8JNU - chains A and B; structure by X-ray diffraction, 1.64 A resolution.

== Chain A (and B) ==
Molecule: Transthyretin
Source organism: Homo sapiens
Notes: engineered mutation(s): V30G; chain B of this document is another copy of the same molecule, construct and numbering; everything in this record applies to it too
UniProt: P02766 (TTHY_HUMAN); residues 1-127 here correspond to UniProt positions 21-147 (UniProt number = residue number + 20)
Chain sequence (136 residues; numbered -8 to 127; the number before each row is that of its first residue; numbers below 1 keep their minus sign (Met-8 is residue -8)):
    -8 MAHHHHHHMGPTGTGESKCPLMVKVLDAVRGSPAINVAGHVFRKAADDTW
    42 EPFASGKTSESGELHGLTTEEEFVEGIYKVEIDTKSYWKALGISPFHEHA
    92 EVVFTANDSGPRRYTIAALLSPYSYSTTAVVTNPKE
Not modelled in the structure: -8 to 9, 100-101, 125-127 (chain B: -8 to 9, 126-127)
Construct notes: initiating methionine (-8); expression tag (-7 to 0); variant Gly30 (Val50 in P02766)
Swiss-Prot annotation at these positions:
  - binding site (L-thyroxine): Lys15, Glu54, Ser117
  - modified residue: Cys10 (Sulfocysteine), Glu42 (4-carboxyglutamate), Ser52 (Phosphoserine)
  - glycosylation: Asn98 (N-linked (GlcNAc...) asparagine)

== Chain A / chain B interface ==
Pairs across the interface (40; chain A residue first):
  Phe87(A) - Val93(B)  hydrophobic
  Phe87(A) - Phe95(B)  hydrophobic
  Phe87(A) - Tyr105(B)  hydrophobic
  Phe87(A) - Ile107(B)  hydrophobic
  Phe87(A) - Ala120(B)  hydrophobic
  His88(A) - Val93(B)
  His88(A) - Val94(B)
  His88(A) - Thr118(B)
  Glu89(A) - Val94(B)  hydrogen bond (backbone-backbone)
  Glu89(A) - Thr96(B)  hydrogen bond
  His90(A) - Val94(B)
  Glu92(A) - Glu92(B)
  Glu92(A) - Val94(B)
  Glu92(A) - Tyr116(B)  hydrogen bond (backbone-side chain)
  Val93(A) - His88(B)
  Val94(A) - His88(B)
  Val94(A) - Glu89(B)  hydrogen bond (backbone-backbone)
  Val94(A) - His90(B)
  Phe95(A) - Phe87(B)  hydrophobic
  Thr96(A) - Glu89(B)  hydrogen bond
  Tyr105(A) - Phe87(B)  hydrophobic
  Ile107(A) - Phe87(B)  hydrophobic
  Tyr114(A) - Thr119(B)
  Tyr114(A) - Ala120(B)  hydrogen bond (backbone-backbone)
  Tyr114(A) - Val122(B)  hydrophobic
  Ser115(A) - Thr118(B)  hydrogen bond (side chain-backbone)
  Ser115(A) - Thr119(B)  hydrogen bond
  Tyr116(A) - Glu92(B)  hydrogen bond (side chain-backbone)
  Tyr116(A) - Ser117(B)
  Tyr116(A) - Thr118(B)  hydrogen bond (backbone-backbone)
  Ser117(A) - Tyr116(B)
  Ser117(A) - Ser117(B)
  Thr118(A) - His88(B)
  Thr118(A) - Ser115(B)  hydrogen bond (backbone-side chain)
  Thr118(A) - Tyr116(B)  hydrogen bond (backbone-backbone)
  Thr119(A) - Tyr114(B)
  Thr119(A) - Ser115(B)  hydrogen bond
  Ala120(A) - Phe87(B)  hydrophobic
  Ala120(A) - Tyr114(B)  hydrogen bond (backbone-backbone)
  Val122(A) - Tyr114(B)  hydrophobic
Other interface residues (no listed pair), chain A (22 interface residues in all): Ile68, Lys70, Lys76
Other interface residues (no listed pair), chain B (21 interface residues in all): Ile68, Lys76

== In short ==
Chain A and chain B form an interface of 22 and 21 residues respectively, with 14 hydrogen bonds. Polar pairs
include Glu89(A)-Thr96(B), Glu92(A)-Tyr116(B) and Ser115(A)-Thr118(B). UniProt lists 3 L-thyroxine-binding
residues on chain A.
Chain A and chain B are both Transthyretin (Homo sapiens); the structure, Crystal structure of V30G mutated
human transthyretin, was determined by X-ray diffraction (same publication as 8JOK and 8JQW).
